PDB entry 5EE5 | X-ray diffraction, 2.28 A resolution | chains A and B

[Chain A]
Protein: Brefeldin A-inhibited guanine nucleotide-exchange protein 1
Source organism: Homo sapiens
Notes: engineered mutation(s): delta-52-70
UniProtKB: Q9Y6D6 (BIG1_HUMAN); residue numbers follow UniProt; this construct covers 1-51, 71-229
Amino-acid sequence (213 residues; numbered -2 to 229; 19 numbers in that range are skipped by the numbering (no residue carries them; nothing is unmodelled there); the number before each row is that of its first residue; numbers below 1 keep their minus sign (Gly-2 is residue -2)):
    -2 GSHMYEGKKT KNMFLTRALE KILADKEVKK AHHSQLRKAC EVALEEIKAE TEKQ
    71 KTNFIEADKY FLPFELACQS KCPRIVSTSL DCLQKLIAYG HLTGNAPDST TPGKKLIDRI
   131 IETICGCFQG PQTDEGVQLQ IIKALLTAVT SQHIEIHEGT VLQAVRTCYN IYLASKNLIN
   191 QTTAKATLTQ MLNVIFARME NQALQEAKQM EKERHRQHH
Disordered / not traced: -2 to 2, 71-73, 227-229
Construct notes: expression tag (-2 to 0)
Modified positions: Lys195 (N(6)-acetyllysine; ALY)
Ion coordination: Na+ near Glu47 (its only coordinating residue here)
Reported in the primary citation:
  - mutagenesis - L156D, Q200E: unchanged stability
  - mutagenesis - K105D, L156D, Q200E: abolished localization
  - self-association interface (contacts with another copy of this molecule); pairs are residue here / residue on that copy: Arg176-Asn203 (hydrogen bond), Tyr182-Tyr182 (hydrogen bond), Arg176
  - mutagenesis - R176E/Y182K: unchanged localization

[Chain B]
Protein: ADP-ribosylation factor-like protein 1
Source organism: Homo sapiens
Notes: engineered mutation(s): delta N14, Q71L
UniProtKB: P40616 (ARL1_HUMAN); residues 15-181 here = UniProt positions 15-181
Amino-acid sequence (171 residues; each row starts with the number of its first residue):
    11 GSHMTREMRI LILGLDGAGK TTILYRLQVG EVVTTIPTIG FNVETVTYKN LKFQVWDLGG
    71 LTSIRPYWRC YYSNTDAVIY VVDSCDRDRI GISKSELVAM LEEEELRKAI LVVFANKQDM
   131 EQAMTSSEMA NSLGLPALKD RKWQIFKTSA TKGTGLDEAM EWLVETLKSR Q
Disordered / not traced: 11-16, 181
Construct notes: expression tag (11-14); conflict Leu71 (Gln in P40616)
Ion coordination: Mg2+ site 1: Thr31, Thr48 (together with GTP); Mg2+ site 2 near Leu61 (its only coordinating residue here); Mg2+ site 3: Asp93, Asp96; Na+ site 1 near Cys95 (its only coordinating residue here); Na+ site 2 near Asp150 (its only coordinating residue here); Na+ site 3 near Glu171 (its only coordinating residue here)
Small-molecule neighbours: GTP (guanosine-5'-triphosphate): Leu25, Asp26, Gly27, Ala28, Gly29, Lys30, Thr31, Thr32, Thr45, Ile46, Pro47, Thr48, Leu68, Gly69, Gly70, Leu71, Asn126, Lys127, Asp129, Met130, Ser159, Ala160, Thr161
Reported in the primary citation:
  - conformationally variable residues (side-chain flip): Ile49, Tyr77

[How chain A and chain B interact]
Contacting residue pairs (27):
  Lys5(A) - Thr44(B)  hydrogen bond
  Thr7(A) - Thr44(B)
  Asp101(A) - Glu54(B)
  Gln104(A) - Asn52(B)
  Lys105(A) - Tyr35(B)
  Lys105(A) - Glu54(B)  salt bridge
  Ala108(A) - Ile46(B)
  Tyr109(A) - Thr44(B)  hydrogen bond (side chain-backbone)
  Tyr109(A) - Thr45(B)
  Tyr109(A) - Ile46(B)
  Leu149(A) - Gln64(B)
  Leu149(A) - Trp66(B)  hydrophobic
  Lys153(A) - Phe51(B)
  Leu156(A) - Gly50(B)
  Leu156(A) - Phe51(B)  hydrophobic
  Thr160(A) - Ile49(B)
  Ile189(A) - Arg19(B)
  Ile189(A) - Trp66(B)  hydrophobic
  Thr192(A) - Cys80(B)
  Thr193(A) - Phe51(B)
  Thr193(A) - Trp66(B)
  Lys195(A) - Cys80(B)
  Ala196(A) - Cys80(B)  hydrophobic
  Thr197(A) - Phe51(B)
  Gln200(A) - Ile49(B)  hydrogen bond (side chain-backbone)
  Gln200(A) - Tyr77(B)
  Asn203(A) - Tyr77(B)  hydrogen bond
Also at the interface, not in a pair above, chain A (26 interface residues in all): Phe11, Arg14, Gln150, Ile152, Gln162, Leu188, Thr199
Also at the interface, not in a pair above, chain B (20 interface residues in all): Glu41, Val43, Val53, Tyr81, Ser83, Asn84
From the paper, about this interface:
  - residue pairs: Gln200(A)-Tyr77(B) (hydrophobic contact), Gln200(A)-Ile49(B) (hydrogen bond), Arg19(B)-Ile189(A)
  - interface residues, chain A: Arg14(A), Lys105(A), Ala108(A), Tyr109(A), Leu149(A), Leu156(A), Ile189(A), Thr193(A), Lys195(A), Thr197(A), Gln200(A), Asn203(A)
  - hot spots on chain A (mutagenesis) - K105D, Y109K, Q200E: abolished binding to ADP-ribosylation factor-like protein 1 (chain B)
  - hot spots on chain A (mutagenesis) - L156D: decreased binding to ADP-ribosylation factor-like protein 1 (chain B)
  - interface residues, chain B: Glu41(B), Thr44(B), Ile46(B), Ile49(B), Phe51(B), Glu54(B), Trp66(B), Tyr77(B), Cys80(B), Asn84(B)

[Overview]
Chain A and chain B form an interface of 26 and 20 residues respectively; the contacts include 4 hydrogen
bonds and 1 salt bridge. Polar contacts include Lys105(A)-Glu54(B), Lys5(A)-Thr44(B) and Tyr109(A)-Thr44(B).
The paper describes a hydrophobic contact between Gln200(A) and Tyr77(B); a hydrogen bond between Gln200(A)
and Ile49(B); a contact between Arg19(B) and Ile189(A). The paper reports that K105D, L156D and Q200E of chain
A abolish localization; interface residues Arg14(A), Lys105(A) and Glu41(B) among others; 5 substitutions were
tested in all.
Here chain A is Brefeldin A-inhibited guanine nucleotide-exchange protein 1 and chain B is ADP-ribosylation
factor-like protein 1, both from Homo sapiens. Entry 5EE5 (Structure of human ARL1 in complex with the DCB
domain of BIG1) was determined by X-ray diffraction.
